2VU8 - chains E and I; structure by X-ray diffraction, 1.80 A resolution.

Chain E:
Protein: Trypsin
Source organism: Fusarium oxysporum
Notes: EC 3.4.21.4; fragment: peptidase s1, residues 25-248
UniProtKB: P35049 (TRYP_FUSOX); the construct lacks a stretch of the UniProt sequence and is renumbered around it, so the offset changes along the chain: 16-35 = UniProt 25-44; 37-59 = UniProt 45-67; 60-65 = UniProt 72-77; 69-76 = UniProt 80-87; 9 more segments
Amino-acid sequence (224 residues; row label = number of the first residue in the row; note: 13 numbers in that range are skipped by the numbering (no residue carries them; nothing is unmodelled there); a row labelled like 59A-59D holds insertion residues (59A, then the next letters in order)):
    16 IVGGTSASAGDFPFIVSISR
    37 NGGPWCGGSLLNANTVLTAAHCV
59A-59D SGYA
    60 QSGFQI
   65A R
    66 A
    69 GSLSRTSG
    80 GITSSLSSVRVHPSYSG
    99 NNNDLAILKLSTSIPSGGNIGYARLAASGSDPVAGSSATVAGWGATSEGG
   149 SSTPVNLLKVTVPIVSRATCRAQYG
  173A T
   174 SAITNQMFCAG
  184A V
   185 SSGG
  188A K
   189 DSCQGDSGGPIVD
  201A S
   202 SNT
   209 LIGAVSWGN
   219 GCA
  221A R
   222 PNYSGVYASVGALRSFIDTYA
Disulfide bonds: Cys42-Cys58, Cys168-Cys182, Cys191-Cys220

Chain I:
Protein: Pacifastin-related serine protease inhibitor
UniProtKB: Q8WQ22 (Q8WQ22_LOCMI); residues 3-35 here correspond to UniProt positions 25-57 (UniProt number = residue number + 22)
Amino-acid sequence (33 residues; row label = number of the first residue in the row):
     3 ECTPGQTKKQDCNTCTCTPTGIWGCTRKACRTT
Disulfide bonds: Cys4-Cys19, Cys14-Cys32, Cys17-Cys27

How chain E and chain I interact:
Residue-residue contacts (53):
  Arg35(E) - Arg33(I)
  Asn37(E) - Arg33(I)  hydrogen bond (backbone-side chain)
  Gly39(E) - Arg33(I)
  Pro40(E) - Ala31(I)
  Trp41(E) - Cys14(I)  hydrophobic
  Trp41(E) - Lys30(I)
  Trp41(E) - Ala31(I)  hydrogen bond (backbone-backbone)
  Cys42(E) - Lys30(I)
  His57(E) - Thr28(I)
  His57(E) - Lys30(I)  hydrogen bond (backbone-side chain)
  Tyr59C(E) - Cys14(I)
  Tyr59C(E) - Lys30(I)  hydrogen bond
  Asn99(E) - Thr18(I)
  Asn99(E) - Thr28(I)
  Ala170(E) - Thr22(I)
  Gln171(E) - Thr22(I)  hydrogen bond (backbone-side chain)
  Gln171(E) - Ile24(I)
  Tyr172(E) - Thr20(I)  hydrogen bond (backbone-side chain)
  Tyr172(E) - Pro21(I)
  Tyr172(E) - Thr22(I)  hydrogen bond (backbone-side chain)
  Gly173(E) - Pro21(I)
  Gly173(E) - Thr22(I)
  Ser174(E) - Pro21(I)
  Asp189(E) - Arg29(I)  salt bridge
  Ser190(E) - Arg29(I)  hydrogen bond
  Cys191(E) - Arg29(I)
  Gln192(E) - Gln12(I)
  Gln192(E) - Asn15(I)
  Gln192(E) - Thr28(I)
  Gln192(E) - Arg29(I)
  Gln192(E) - Lys30(I)
  Gly193(E) - Arg29(I)  hydrogen bond (backbone-backbone)
  Gly193(E) - Lys30(I)  hydrogen bond (backbone-backbone)
  Gly193(E) - Ala31(I)
  Asp194(E) - Arg29(I)  hydrogen bond (backbone-backbone)
  Ser195(E) - Arg29(I)  hydrogen bond (side chain-backbone)
  Ser195(E) - Lys30(I)  hydrogen bond (side chain-backbone)
  Val213(E) - Arg29(I)
  Ser214(E) - Thr28(I)
  Ser214(E) - Arg29(I)  hydrogen bond (backbone-backbone)
  Trp215(E) - Gly26(I)
  Trp215(E) - Cys27(I)
  Trp215(E) - Arg29(I)
  Gly216(E) - Trp25(I)
  Gly216(E) - Gly26(I)
  Gly216(E) - Cys27(I)  hydrogen bond (backbone-backbone)
  Gly216(E) - Arg29(I)
  Asn217(E) - Ile24(I)
  Asn217(E) - Trp25(I)  hydrogen bond (side chain-backbone)
  Gly219(E) - Arg29(I)  hydrogen bond (backbone-side chain)
  Cys220(E) - Arg29(I)
  Tyr224(E) - Ile24(I)
  Gly226(E) - Arg29(I)
Interface residues without a listed pair, chain E (33 interface residues in all): Cys58, Ala175, Val227
Interface residues without a listed pair, chain I (17 interface residues in all): Cys32

Summary:
33 residues of chain E face 17 of chain I across their interface, with 17 hydrogen bonds and 1 salt bridge.
Polar contacts include Asp189(E)-Arg29(I), Asn37(E)-Arg33(I) and His57(E)-Lys30(I).
Chain E is Trypsin (Fusarium oxysporum) and chain I is Pacifastin-related serine protease inhibitor; the
structure, Crystal structure of an insect inhibitor with a fungal trypsin, was determined by X-ray
diffraction.
